PDB entry 3AZF | X-ray diffraction, 2.70 A resolution | chains C and J of the 10 polymer chains in the assembly

# Chain C
Molecule: Histone H2A type 1-B/E
Organism: Homo sapiens
Reference sequence: P04908 (H2A1B_HUMAN); residues 0-129 here correspond to UniProt positions 1-130 (UniProt number = residue number + 1)
Chain sequence (133 residues; row label = number of the first residue in the row; numbers below 1 keep their minus sign (Gly-3 is residue -3)):
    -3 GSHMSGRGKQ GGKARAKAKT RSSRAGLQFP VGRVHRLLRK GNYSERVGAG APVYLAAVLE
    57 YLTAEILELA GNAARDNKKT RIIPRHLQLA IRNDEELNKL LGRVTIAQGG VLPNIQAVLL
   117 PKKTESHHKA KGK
Not modelled in the structure: -3 to 10, 119-129
Sequence notes: expression tag (-3 to -1)
UniProt features mapped onto this chain:
  - modified residue: Ser1 (N-acetylserine), Arg3 (Citrulline), Lys5 (N6-(2-hydroxyisobutyryl)lysine), Lys9 (N6-(2-hydroxyisobutyryl)lysine), Lys13 (N6-(beta-hydroxybutyryl)lysine), Lys36 (N6-(2-hydroxyisobutyryl)lysine), Lys74 (N6-(2-hydroxyisobutyryl)lysine), Lys75 (N6-(2-hydroxyisobutyryl)lysine), Lys95 (N6-(2-hydroxyisobutyryl)lysine), Gln104 (N5-methylglutamine), Lys118 (N6-(2-hydroxyisobutyryl)lysine), Lys119 (N6-crotonyllysine), Thr120 (Phosphothreonine), Lys125 (N6-crotonyllysine)
  - cross-link (Glycyl lysine isopeptide (Lys-Gly)): Lys13 (interchain with G-Cter in ubiquitin), Lys15 (interchain with G-Cter in ubiquitin), Lys119 (interchain with G-Cter in ubiquitin)

# Chain J
Molecule: 146-nt DNA strand
Sequence (146 nucleotides; row label = number of the first residue in the row):
   147 ATCAATATCC ACCTGCAGAT TCTACCAAAA GTGTATTTGG AAACTGCTCC ATCAAAAGGC
   207 ATGTTCAGCT GAATTCAGCT GAACATGCCT TTTGATGGAG CAGTTTCCAA ATACACTTTT
   267 GGTAGAATCT GCAGGTGGAT ATTGAT
Not modelled in the structure: 147
Metal / ion sites: Mn2+ site 1 near DG185 (its only coordinating residue here); Mn2+ site 2 near DG217 (its only coordinating residue here); Mn2+ site 3 near DG267 (its only coordinating residue here); Mn2+ site 4 near DG280 (its only coordinating residue here)

# Interface between chain C and chain J
Residue-residue contacts - 18 pairs, chain C then chain J:
  Arg11(C) - DT264(J)  hydrogen bond to the base
  Arg11(C) - DT265(J)  sugar contact
  Thr16(C) - DG267(J)  sugar contact
  Arg29(C) - DG268(J)  hydrogen bond to the phosphate
  Arg29(C) - DT269(J)  salt bridge to the phosphate
  Glu41(C) - DA259(J)  phosphate contact
  Arg42(C) - DT258(J)  hydrogen bond to the phosphate
  Arg42(C) - DA259(J)  phosphate contact
  Val43(C) - DT258(J)  phosphate contact
  Val43(C) - DA259(J)  hydrogen bond to the phosphate
  Gly44(C) - DT258(J)  phosphate contact
  Ala45(C) - DT258(J)  phosphate contact
  Lys75(C) - DC278(J)  phosphate contact
  Lys75(C) - DA279(J)  phosphate contact
  Thr76(C) - DG277(J)  sugar contact
  Thr76(C) - DC278(J)  hydrogen bond to the phosphate
  Arg77(C) - DG277(J)  hydrogen bond to the sugar
  Arg77(C) - DC278(J)  hydrogen bond to the phosphate
Interface residues without a listed pair, chain C (13 interface residues in all): Ala14, Lys74
Interface residues without a listed pair, chain J (11 interface residues in all): DT266

# In short
13 residues of chain C and 11 residues of chain J are in contact, with 7 hydrogen bonds and 1 salt bridge.
Polar pairs include Arg11(C)-DT264(J), Arg77(C)-DG277(J) and Arg29(C)-DG268(J).
Here chain C is Histone H2A type 1-B/E (Homo sapiens) and chain J is a 146-nt DNA strand. Entry 3AZF (Crystal
Structure of Human Nucleosome Core Particle Containing H3K79Q mutation) was determined by X-ray diffraction
(same publication as 3AYW, 3AZE, 3AZG, 3AZH, 3AZJ, 3AZK and 3 further entries).
